8HIP - chains B and A; structure by electron microscopy, 2.77 A resolution.

# Chain B (and A)
Name: Systemic RNA interference defective protein 1
Organism: Homo sapiens
Notes: chain A of this document is another copy of the same molecule, construct and numbering; everything in this record applies to it too
UniProt: Q9GZC8 (SID1_CAEEL); residues 1-776 here = UniProt positions 1-776
Sequence (776 residues; numbered 1 to 776; the number before each row is that of its first residue):
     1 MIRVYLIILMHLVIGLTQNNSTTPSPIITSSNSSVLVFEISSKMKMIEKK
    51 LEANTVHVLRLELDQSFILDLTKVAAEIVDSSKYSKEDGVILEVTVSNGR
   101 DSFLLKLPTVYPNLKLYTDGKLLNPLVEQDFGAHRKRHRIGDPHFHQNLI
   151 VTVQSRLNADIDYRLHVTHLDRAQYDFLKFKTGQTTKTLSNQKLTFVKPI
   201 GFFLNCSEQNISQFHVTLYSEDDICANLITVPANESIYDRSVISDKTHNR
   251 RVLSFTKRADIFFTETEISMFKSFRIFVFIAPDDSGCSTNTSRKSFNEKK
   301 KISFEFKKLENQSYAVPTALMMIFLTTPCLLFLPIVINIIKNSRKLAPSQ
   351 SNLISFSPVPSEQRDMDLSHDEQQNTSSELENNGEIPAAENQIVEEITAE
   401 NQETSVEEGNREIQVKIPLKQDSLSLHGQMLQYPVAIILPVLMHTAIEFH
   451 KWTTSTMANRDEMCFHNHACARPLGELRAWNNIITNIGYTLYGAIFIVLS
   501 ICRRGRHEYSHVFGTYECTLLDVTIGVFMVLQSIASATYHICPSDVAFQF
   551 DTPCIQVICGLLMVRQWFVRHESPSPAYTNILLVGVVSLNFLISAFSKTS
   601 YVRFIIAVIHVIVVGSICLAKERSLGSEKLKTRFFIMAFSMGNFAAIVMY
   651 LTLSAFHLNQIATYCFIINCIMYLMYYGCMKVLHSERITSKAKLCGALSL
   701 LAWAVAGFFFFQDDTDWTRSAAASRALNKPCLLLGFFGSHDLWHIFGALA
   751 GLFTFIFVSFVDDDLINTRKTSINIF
Unresolved in the structure: 1-33, 132-143, 345-424, 506-509
Disulfides: Cys225-Cys287, Cys464-Cys542
Covalently attached groups: N-acetylglucosamine (NAG) linked to Asn205
Bound ions: Zn2+: His540, Asp551, His740, His744
Residues lining bound ligands:
  - 6OU ([(2R)-1-[2-azanylethoxy(oxidanyl)phosphoryl]oxy-3-hexadecanoyloxy-propan-2-yl] (Z)-octadec-9-enoate), molecule 1: Gly560, Met563, Val564, Trp567, Phe568, Tyr578, Leu589, Ile606, His610, Val613, Ile617, Ala620, Ser624, Ala662, Cys665, Phe666, Asn669
  - 6OU, molecule 2: Ile581, Leu582, Gly585, Val586, Ser588, Leu589, Ile609, Val613, Ser616, Ile617, Ala620, Arg623, Phe666
Swiss-Prot annotation at these positions:
  - glycosylation (N-linked (GlcNAc...) asparagine): Asn19, Asn20, Asn32, Asn205, Asn210, Asn234, Asn290, Asn311
  - mutagenesis: Asp130 (D130N: In pk3321; defective avoidance behavior in response to P.aeruginosa), Ala173 (A173T: Loss of binding to shorter than 100 base-pair long dsRNA and decreased affinity for longer RNA species. Decreased RNA transport), Pro199 (P199L: In qt10; Failure to spread gene silencing signal. Loss of binding to shorter than 100 base-pair long dsRNA and decreased affinity for longer RNA species. Decreased RNA transport), Ser536 (S536I: In qt2; Defective in dsRNA transport), Arg565 (R565C: In qt4; Failure to spread gene silencing signal)

# Interface between chain B and chain A
Contacting residue pairs (127; chain B residue first):
  Ser34(B) - Arg60(A)
  Ser34(B) - His146(A)
  Val35(B) - Arg60(A)
  Val35(B) - Ile150(A)  hydrophobic
  Val37(B) - Val37(A)  hydrophobic
  Asn54(B) - Phe145(A)
  Asn54(B) - His146(A)
  Asn54(B) - Asn148(A)
  Val56(B) - Asn148(A)
  Val56(B) - Ile150(A)  hydrophobic
  Arg60(B) - Ser34(A)
  Arg60(B) - Val35(A)
  Asp88(B) - Gln129(A)  hydrogen bond
  Glu93(B) - Ser97(A)  hydrogen bond
  Glu93(B) - Gly99(A)
  Glu93(B) - Arg100(A)
  Glu93(B) - Asp101(A)
  Glu93(B) - Ser102(A)
  Ser97(B) - Glu93(A)  hydrogen bond
  Ser97(B) - Gln154(A)  hydrogen bond
  Asn98(B) - Gln154(A)
  Gly99(B) - Glu93(A)
  Gly99(B) - Gln154(A)  hydrogen bond (backbone-side chain)
  Gly99(B) - Arg156(A)
  Arg100(B) - Glu93(A)
  Arg100(B) - Arg156(A)
  Asp101(B) - Glu93(A)
  Asp101(B) - Lys106(A)  salt bridge
  Ser102(B) - Glu93(A)
  Ser102(B) - Leu104(A)
  Ser102(B) - Lys106(A)  hydrogen bond (backbone-side chain)
  Phe103(B) - Leu104(A)  hydrophobic
  Leu104(B) - Ser102(A)
  Leu104(B) - Phe103(A)  hydrophobic
  Leu104(B) - Leu104(A)  hydrophobic
  Lys106(B) - Asp101(A)  salt bridge
  Lys106(B) - Ser102(A)  hydrogen bond (side chain-backbone)
  Gln129(B) - Asp88(A)  hydrogen bond
  Asp130(B) - Arg156(A)  salt bridge
  Asp130(B) - Asn158(A)  hydrogen bond (backbone-side chain)
  Phe145(B) - Asn54(A)
  Phe145(B) - Asn158(A)
  His146(B) - Ser34(A)
  His146(B) - Asn54(A)
  Gln147(B) - Arg156(A)  hydrogen bond (side chain-backbone)
  Gln147(B) - Asn158(A)
  Asn148(B) - Asn54(A)
  Asn148(B) - Val56(A)
  Ile150(B) - Val35(A)  hydrophobic
  Ile150(B) - Val56(A)  hydrophobic
  Ile150(B) - Gln154(A)
  Thr152(B) - Thr152(A)
  Gln154(B) - Ser97(A)  hydrogen bond
  Gln154(B) - Asn98(A)
  Gln154(B) - Gly99(A)  hydrogen bond (side chain-backbone)
  Gln154(B) - Ile150(A)
  Arg156(B) - Gly99(A)
  Arg156(B) - Arg100(A)
  Arg156(B) - Asp130(A)  salt bridge
  Arg156(B) - Gln147(A)  hydrogen bond (backbone-side chain)
  Asn158(B) - Asp130(A)  hydrogen bond (side chain-backbone)
  Asn158(B) - Phe145(A)
  Asn158(B) - Gln147(A)
  Ser236(B) - Arg240(A)  hydrogen bond (backbone-side chain)
  Ile237(B) - Arg240(A)  hydrogen bond (backbone-side chain)
  Tyr238(B) - Arg240(A)  hydrogen bond (backbone-backbone)
  Asp239(B) - Arg240(A)  hydrogen bond (backbone-side chain)
  Arg240(B) - Ser236(A)  hydrogen bond (side chain-backbone)
  Arg240(B) - Ile237(A)  hydrogen bond (side chain-backbone)
  Arg240(B) - Tyr238(A)  hydrogen bond (backbone-backbone)
  Arg240(B) - Asp239(A)  hydrogen bond (side chain-backbone)
  Arg240(B) - Arg240(A)
  Arg240(B) - Arg250(A)
  Ser241(B) - Arg250(A)  hydrogen bond (backbone-side chain)
  Val242(B) - Arg250(A)
  Ile243(B) - Arg250(A)
  Ser244(B) - His248(A)  hydrogen bond
  Ser244(B) - Arg250(A)
  Asp245(B) - Asp245(A)
  His248(B) - Ser244(A)  hydrogen bond
  Arg250(B) - Arg240(A)
  Arg250(B) - Ser241(A)  hydrogen bond (side chain-backbone)
  Arg250(B) - Val242(A)
  Arg250(B) - Ile243(A)
  Arg250(B) - Ser244(A)
  Leu431(B) - Ala577(A)
  Leu431(B) - Tyr578(A)
  Gln432(B) - Ala577(A)
  Gln432(B) - Tyr578(A)
  Tyr433(B) - Asn580(A)
  Pro434(B) - Asn580(A)
  Val435(B) - Asn580(A)
  Val435(B) - Ile581(A)
  Val435(B) - Val584(A)
  Ala436(B) - Ala436(A)
  Ala436(B) - Asn580(A)
  Ala436(B) - Val584(A)
  Leu439(B) - Pro440(A)  hydrophobic
  Leu439(B) - Val584(A)  hydrophobic
  Pro440(B) - Leu439(A)  hydrophobic
  Pro440(B) - Met443(A)
  Met443(B) - Pro440(A)
  Met443(B) - Phe548(A)
  Met443(B) - Phe550(A)  hydrophobic
  Met443(B) - Val587(A)  hydrophobic
  Ala446(B) - Phe548(A)  hydrophobic
  Ala446(B) - Phe591(A)  hydrophobic
  Ile447(B) - Ile447(A)  hydrophobic
  Ile447(B) - Phe548(A)  hydrophobic
  Phe548(B) - Met443(A)
  Phe548(B) - Ala446(A)  hydrophobic
  Phe548(B) - Ile447(A)  hydrophobic
  Phe550(B) - Met443(A)  hydrophobic
  Ala577(B) - Leu431(A)
  Ala577(B) - Gln432(A)
  Tyr578(B) - Leu431(A)
  Tyr578(B) - Gln432(A)
  Asn580(B) - Tyr433(A)
  Asn580(B) - Pro434(A)
  Asn580(B) - Val435(A)
  Asn580(B) - Ala436(A)
  Ile581(B) - Val435(A)
  Val584(B) - Val435(A)
  Val584(B) - Ala436(A)
  Val584(B) - Leu439(A)  hydrophobic
  Val587(B) - Met443(A)  hydrophobic
  Phe591(B) - Ala446(A)  hydrophobic
Also at the interface, not in a pair above, chain B (73 interface residues in all): Ala53, Val58, Val90, Thr95, Phe131, Ser155, Glu235, Val252, His427, Ile437, Ser575, Leu583, Arg623
Also at the interface, not in a pair above, chain A (73 interface residues in all): Ala53, Val58, Val90, Thr95, Phe131, Ser155, Glu235, Val252, His427, Ile437, Ser575, Leu583, Arg623

# In short
Chain B and chain A each contribute 73 residues to their interface; the contacts include 26 hydrogen bonds and
4 salt bridges. Polar pairs include Asp101(B)-Lys106(A), Asp130(B)-Arg156(A) and Asp88(B)-Gln129(A). Chain B
binds compound 6OU. Covalently linked N-acetylglucosamine: at Asn205(B).
Both chains are Systemic RNA interference defective protein 1 (Homo sapiens). Entry 8HIP (dsRNA transporter)
was determined by electron microscopy (same publication as 8J6M, 8J6O and 8HKE).
